3M4I - chain A; structure by X-ray diffraction, 1.95 A resolution.

# Chain A
Molecule: DNA gyrase subunit B
From: Mycobacterium tuberculosis
Notes: EC 5.99.1.3; fragment: toprim domain (c-terminal domain)
UniProtKB: P0C5C5 (GYRB_MYCTU); residue numbers follow UniProt; this construct covers 448-675
Chain sequence (242 residues; numbered 434 to 675; the number before each row is that of its first residue):
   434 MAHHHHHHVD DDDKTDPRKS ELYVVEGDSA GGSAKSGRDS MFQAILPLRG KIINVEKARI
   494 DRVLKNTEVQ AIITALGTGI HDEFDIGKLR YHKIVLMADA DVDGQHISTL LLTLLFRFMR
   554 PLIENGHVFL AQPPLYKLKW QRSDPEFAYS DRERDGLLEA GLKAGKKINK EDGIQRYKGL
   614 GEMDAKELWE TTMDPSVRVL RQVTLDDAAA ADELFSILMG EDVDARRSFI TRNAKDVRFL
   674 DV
Unresolved in the structure: 434-447, 465-473, 484-491, 655-675
Sequence notes: expression tag (434-447)
What the authors report for this chain:
  - catalytic residues: Glu459, Asp532, Asp534 (by similarity / conservation)
  - conformationally variable residues (order/disorder transition, side-chain flip): Glu459, Gly460 to Met474, Lys484 to Arg492, Asp532, Asp534

# In short
The paper reports catalytic residues Glu459, Asp532 and Asp534; conformational variability at Glu459, Gly460
and Lys484 among others.
Chain A is DNA gyrase subunit B (Mycobacterium tuberculosis); the structure, Crystal structure of the second
part of the Mycobacterium tuberculosis DNA gyrase reaction core: the TOPRIM ..., was determined by X-ray
diffraction, deposited together with 3IFZ and 3IG0.
